Entry 7ZYG (electron microscopy, 2.68 A resolution); this record covers chains A and C of the 6 polymer chains in the assembly.

== Chain A ==
Protein: X-ray repair cross-complementing protein 6
Source organism: Homo sapiens
Notes: EC 3.6.4.-, 4.2.99.-
UniProt: P12956 (XRCC6_HUMAN); numbering as in UniProt (aligned over 1-609)
Amino-acid sequence (609 residues; numbered 1 to 609; the number before each row is that of its first residue):
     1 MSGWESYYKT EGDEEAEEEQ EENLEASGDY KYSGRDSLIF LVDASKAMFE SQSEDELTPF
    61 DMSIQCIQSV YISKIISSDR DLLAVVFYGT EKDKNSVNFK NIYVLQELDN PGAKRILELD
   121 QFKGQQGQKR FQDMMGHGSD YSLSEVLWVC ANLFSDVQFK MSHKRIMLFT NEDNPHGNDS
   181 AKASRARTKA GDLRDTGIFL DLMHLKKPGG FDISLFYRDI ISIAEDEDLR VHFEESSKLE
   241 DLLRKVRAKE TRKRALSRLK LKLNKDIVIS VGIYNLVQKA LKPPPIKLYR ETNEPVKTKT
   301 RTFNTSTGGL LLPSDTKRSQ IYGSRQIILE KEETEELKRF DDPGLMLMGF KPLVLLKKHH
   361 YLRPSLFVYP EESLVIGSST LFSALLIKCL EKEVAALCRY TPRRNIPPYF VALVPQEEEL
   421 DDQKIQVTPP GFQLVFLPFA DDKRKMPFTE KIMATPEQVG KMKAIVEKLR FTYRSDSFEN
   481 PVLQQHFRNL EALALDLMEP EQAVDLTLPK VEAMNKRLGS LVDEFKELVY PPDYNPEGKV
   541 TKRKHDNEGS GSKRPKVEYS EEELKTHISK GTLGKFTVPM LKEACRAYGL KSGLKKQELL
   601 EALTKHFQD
Disordered / not traced: 1-33, 539-609
Swiss-Prot annotation at these positions:
  - region: Val-578 to Glu-583 (Interaction with BAX)
  - active site: Lys-31 (Schiff-base intermediate with DNA)
  - modified residue: Ser-2 (N-acetylserine), Ser-6 (Phosphoserine), Ser-27 (Phosphoserine), Lys-31 (N6-acetyllysine), Ser-51 (Phosphoserine), Ser-306 (Phosphoserine), Lys-317 (N6-acetyllysine), Lys-331 (N6-acetyllysine), Lys-338 (N6-acetyllysine), Thr-455 (Phosphothreonine), Lys-461 (N6-acetyllysine), Ser-477 (Phosphoserine), Ser-520 (Phosphoserine), Lys-539 (N6-acetyllysine), Lys-542 (N6-acetyllysine), Lys-544 (N6-acetyllysine), Ser-550 (Phosphoserine), Lys-553 (N6-acetyllysine), Lys-556 (N6-acetyllysine), Ser-560 (Phosphoserine) and 1 more in UniProt
  - cross-link (Glycyl lysine isopeptide (Lys-Gly)): Lys-287 (interchain with G-Cter in SUMO2), Lys-317 (interchain with G-Cter in SUMO2), Lys-556 (interchain with G-Cter in SUMO2)
What the authors report for this chain:
  - mutagenesis - H163A, R165E, F471E, R517E: decreased co-localization with Protein PAXX (chain C)

== Chain C ==
Protein: Protein PAXX
Source organism: Homo sapiens
UniProt: Q9BUH6 (PAXX_HUMAN); residues 1-204 here = UniProt positions 1-204
Amino-acid sequence (204 residues; numbered 1 to 204; the number before each row is that of its first residue):
     1 MDPLSPPLCT LPPGPEPPRF VCYCEGEESG EGDRGGFNLY VTDAAELWST CFTPDSLAAL
    61 KARFGLSAAE DITPRFRAAC EQQAVALTLQ EDRASLTLSG GPSALAFDLS KVPGPEAAPR
   121 LRALTLGLAK RVWSLERRLA AAEETAVSPR KSPRPAGPQL FLPDPDPQRG GPGPGVRRRC
   181 PGESLINPGF KSKKPAGGVD FDET
Disordered / not traced: 1-179, 203-204
Swiss-Prot annotation at these positions:
  - region: Gly-171 to Thr-204 (Mediates interaction with XRCC5/Ku80 and XRCC6/Ku70 and association with the non-homologous end joining core complex)
  - motif: Phe-190 to Thr-204 (XLM)
  - modified residue: Ser-134 (Phosphoserine), Thr-145 (Phosphothreonine), Ser-148 (Phosphoserine), Ser-152 (Phosphoserine)
What the authors report for this chain:
  - mutagenesis - S184A, N187E: abolished binding to Ku
  - mutagenesis - S184A, N187E, V199A, F201A: decreased localization
  - mutagenesis - F201A: decreased signaling

== Chain A / chain C interface ==
Residue-residue contacts (36; chain A residue first):
  Asp-36(A) / Ile-186(C)
  Asp-36(A) / Pro-188(C)
  Val-70(A) / Ile-186(C)  hydrophobic
  Lys-74(A) / Ile-186(C)  hydrogen bond (side chain-backbone)
  Lys-74(A) / Asn-187(C)  hydrogen bond
  Ser-77(A) / Asn-187(C)
  Ser-78(A) / Asn-187(C)  hydrogen bond
  His-163(A) / Pro-188(C)
  Arg-165(A) / Leu-185(C)  hydrogen bond (side chain-backbone)
  Arg-165(A) / Ile-186(C)  hydrogen bond (side chain-backbone)
  Arg-165(A) / Pro-188(C)
  Met-203(A) / Leu-185(C)  hydrophobic
  Lys-238(A) / Leu-185(C)
  Asp-241(A) / Leu-185(C)
  Leu-242(A) / Leu-185(C)  hydrophobic
  Leu-242(A) / Ile-186(C)  hydrophobic
  Glu-250(A) / Phe-190(C)
  Glu-250(A) / Lys-193(C)
  Thr-251(A) / Phe-190(C)
  Arg-252(A) / Phe-190(C)
  Leu-469(A) / Phe-201(C)
  Arg-470(A) / Phe-201(C)
  Arg-470(A) / Asp-202(C)
  Phe-471(A) / Val-199(C)  hydrophobic
  Phe-471(A) / Asp-200(C)
  Ser-477(A) / Gly-197(C)
  Ser-477(A) / Gly-198(C)  hydrogen bond (backbone-backbone)
  Phe-478(A) / Gly-198(C)
  Glu-479(A) / Ala-196(C)
  Leu-506(A) / Ala-196(C)  hydrophobic
  Leu-506(A) / Gly-197(C)
  Lys-510(A) / Val-199(C)  hydrogen bond (side chain-backbone)
  Lys-510(A) / Phe-201(C)
  Met-514(A) / Phe-201(C)  hydrophobic
  Arg-517(A) / Phe-201(C)
  Arg-517(A) / Asp-202(C)
Interface residues without a listed pair, chain A (30 interface residues in all): Ser-73, Asp-81, Met-167, Asp-201, Thr-472, Ala-513
The authors on this interface:
  - hot spots on chain A (mutagenesis) - H163A, R165E, R517E: abolished binding to Protein PAXX (chain C)

== In short ==
The interface between chain A and chain C involves 30 residues on one side and 13 on the other, with 7
hydrogen bonds. Among the polar pairs are Lys-74(A)/Ile-186(C), Lys-74(A)/Asn-187(C) and Ser-78(A)/Asn-187(C).
From the paper: H163A, R165E and F471E of chain A, among others, reduce co-localization with Protein PAXX
(chain C); S184A, N187E and V199A of chain C, among others, reduce localization; 8 substitutions were tested
in all.
Chain A is X-ray repair cross-complementing protein 6 and chain C is Protein PAXX, both from Homo sapiens; the
structure, CryoEM structure of Ku heterodimer bound to DNA, PAXX and XLF, was determined by electron
microscopy (same publication as 8ASC, 8BH3, 8BHV, 8BHY and 7ZWA).
